9N6C - chains D and H of the 7 polymer chains in the assembly; structure by electron microscopy, 2.99 A resolution.

Chain D:
Molecule: AAA family ATPase
From: Escherichia coli
Notes: engineered mutation(s): N-terminal MWSHPQFEK, del native fMet
UniProtKB: A0AAD2V6K7 (A0AAD2V6K7_ECOLX); numbering as in UniProt (aligned over 2-544)
Amino-acid sequence (552 residues; numbered -7 to 544; the number before each row is that of its first residue; numbers below 1 keep their minus sign (Met-7 is residue -7)):
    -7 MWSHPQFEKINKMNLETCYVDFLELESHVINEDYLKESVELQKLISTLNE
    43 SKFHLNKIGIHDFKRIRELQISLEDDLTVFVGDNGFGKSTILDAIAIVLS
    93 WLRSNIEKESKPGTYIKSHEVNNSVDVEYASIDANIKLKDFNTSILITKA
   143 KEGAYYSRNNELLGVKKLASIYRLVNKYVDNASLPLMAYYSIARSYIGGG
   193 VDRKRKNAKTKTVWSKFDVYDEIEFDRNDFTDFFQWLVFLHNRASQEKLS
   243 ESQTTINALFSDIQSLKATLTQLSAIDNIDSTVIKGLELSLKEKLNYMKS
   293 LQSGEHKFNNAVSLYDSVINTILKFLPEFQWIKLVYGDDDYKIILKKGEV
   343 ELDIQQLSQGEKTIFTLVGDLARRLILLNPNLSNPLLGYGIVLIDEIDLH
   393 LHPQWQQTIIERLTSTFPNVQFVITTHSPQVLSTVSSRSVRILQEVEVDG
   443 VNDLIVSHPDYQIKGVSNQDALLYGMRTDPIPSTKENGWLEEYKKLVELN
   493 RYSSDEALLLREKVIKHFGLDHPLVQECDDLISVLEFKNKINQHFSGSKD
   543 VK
Disordered / not traced: -7 to 5, 196-203, 265-274, 452-544
Construct notes: expression tag (-7 to 1); conflict Gly156 (Glu in A0AAD2V6K7)
Ligand contacts:
  - ATP (adenosine-5'-triphosphate), molecule 1: Lys56, Arg57, Asp75, Asn76, Gly77, Phe78, Gly79, Lys80, Ser81, Thr82, His111, Val113, Asn114, Asn115, Asp387
  - ATP, molecule 2: Lys339, Leu344, Gln348, Ser350, Gln351, Glu353
From the paper describing this entry:
  - mutagenesis - R195E/K196E/R197E/K198E/K201E/K203E: decreased growth
  - catalytic residues: Asp387 (proposed by the authors, not directly observed)

Chain H:
Molecule: Retron IA msDNA
From: Escherichia coli
Sequence (92 nucleotides; numbered 1 to 92; the number before each row is that of its first residue):
     1 TAAAGACAGCGAAAGACACAGATTTCTCCTTCGCATATCTGCCCCGGGCA
    51 GGGATGCGAAGGAGAAATCTGTGTCTTTCGCAACCCTAAACC
Disordered / not traced: 1-8, 39-49

Interface between chain D and chain H:
Residue-residue contacts (8; chain D residue first):
  Lys103(D) - DC29(H)  salt bridge to the phosphate
  Asn151(D) - DG56(H)  hydrogen bond to the phosphate
  Asn151(D) - DC57(H)  hydrogen bond to the phosphate
  Asn152(D) - DG56(H)  phosphate contact
  Asn152(D) - DC57(H)  hydrogen bond to the phosphate
  Glu153(D) - DG56(H)  phosphate contact
  Leu154(D) - DG56(H)  hydrogen bond to the phosphate
  Lys158(D) - DG56(H)  salt bridge to the phosphate
Interface residues without a listed pair, chain D (9 interface residues in all): Lys100, Tyr107, Leu155
Interface residues without a listed pair, chain H (4 interface residues in all): DT30

In short:
9 residues of chain D face 4 of chain H across their interface; the contacts include 4 hydrogen bonds and 2
salt bridges. Polar pairs include Asn151(D)-DG56(H), Asn151(D)-DC57(H) and Asn152(D)-DC57(H). Bound to chain
D: ATP. The paper reports the catalytic residue Asp387(D); R195E/K196E/R197E/K198E/K201E/K203E of chain D
reduce growth.
Here chain D is AAA family ATPase and chain H is Retron IA msDNA, both from Escherichia coli. Entry 9N6C
(Structure of the Retron IA Complex without the HNH Nuclease) was determined by electron microscopy (same
publication as 9N69 and 9N6B).
